PDB entry 6DMN | X-ray diffraction, 1.27 A resolution | chains A and C of the 4 polymer chains in the assembly

# Chain A
Molecule: Ribonuclease H
Source organism: Bacillus halodurans
Notes: EC 3.1.26.4
UniProt: Q9KEI9 (RNH1_BACHD); residue numbers follow UniProt; this construct covers 59-196
Amino-acid sequence (142 residues; each row starts with the number of its first residue):
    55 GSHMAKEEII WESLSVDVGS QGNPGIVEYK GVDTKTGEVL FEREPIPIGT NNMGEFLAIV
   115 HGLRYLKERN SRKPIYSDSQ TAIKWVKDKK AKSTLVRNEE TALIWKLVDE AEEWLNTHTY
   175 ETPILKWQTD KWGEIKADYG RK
Disordered / not traced: 55-60, 196
Sequence notes: expression tag (55-58)
Bound ions: Ca2+ site 1: Asp-71, Asp-192 (together with 1,2-ethanediol) (shared with 1 residue of chain b); Ca2+ site 2: Asp-71, Glu-109, Asp-132 (shared with 1 residue of chain B; 1 residue of chain b)
UniProt features mapped onto this chain:
  - binding site (Mg(2+)): Asp-71, Glu-109, Asp-132, Asp-192
  - mutagenesis: Glu-109 (E109Q: Loss of activity), Asp-132 (D132N: Loss of activity), Glu-188 (E188A: Strongly reduces activity; E188Q: No effect), Asp-192 (D192N: Strongly reduced activity with manganese. Loss of activity with magnesium)
What the authors report for this chain:
  - catalytic residues: Lys-196 (proposed by the authors, not directly observed)

# Chain C
Molecule: 6-nt DNA strand
Sequence (6 nucleotides; row label = number of the first residue in the row):
     1 CGATGT
Bound ions: K+ near DG5 (its only coordinating residue here)

# Chain A / chain C interface
Residue-residue contacts - 19 pairs, chain A then chain C:
  Asn-77(A) with DA3(C), hydrogen bond to the base; DT4(C), hydrogen bond to the sugar
  Pro-78(A) with DA3(C), phosphate contact; DT4(C), phosphate contact
  Thr-104(A) with DT4(C), phosphate contact; DG5(C), hydrogen bond to the phosphate
  Asn-105(A) with DT4(C), hydrogen bond to the base
  Asn-106(A) with DT4(C), hydrogen bond to the base; DG5(C), hydrogen bond to the sugar
  Gln-134(A) with DG5(C), base contact; DT6(C), base contact
  Thr-135(A) with DG5(C), sugar contact
  Lys-138(A) with DT6(C), phosphate contact
  Trp-139(A) with DG5(C), phosphate contact; DT6(C), hydrogen bond to the phosphate
  Lys-146(A) with DG5(C), sugar contact; DT6(C), phosphate contact
  Ser-147(A) with DG5(C), hydrogen bond to the phosphate
  Thr-148(A) with DG5(C), hydrogen bond to the phosphate
Also at the interface, not in a pair above, chain A (14 interface residues in all): Met-107, Leu-149
Also at the interface, not in a pair above, chain C (5 interface residues in all): DG2

# In short
The interface between chain A and chain C involves 14 residues on one side and 5 on the other, with 9 hydrogen
bonds. Polar contacts include Asn-77(A)/DA3(C), Asn-105(A)/DT4(C) and Asn-106(A)/DT4(C). Asp-71(A) and
Asp-192(A) coordinate Ca2+ site 1. UniProt lists 4 Mg2+-binding residues and 4 mutagenesis sites on chain A.
The paper reports the catalytic residue Lys-196(A).
Chain A is Ribonuclease H (Bacillus halodurans) and chain C is a 6-nt DNA strand; the structure, Crystal
Structure of Bacillus Halodurans Ribonuclease H1 in Complex with an RNA/DNA Hybrid: Soaked in 2 ..., was
determined by X-ray diffraction together with 6DMV, 6DO8, 6DO9, 6DOA, 6DOB, 6DOC and 46 further entries from
the same study.
